5CCM - chain A; structure by X-ray diffraction, 2.30 A resolution.

[Chain A]
Molecule: Histone-lysine N-methyltransferase SMYD3
From: Homo sapiens
Notes: EC 2.1.1.43
UniProt: Q9H7B4 (SMYD3_HUMAN); residue numbers follow UniProt; this construct covers 1-428
Sequence (428 residues; numbered 1 to 428; the number before each row is that of its first residue):
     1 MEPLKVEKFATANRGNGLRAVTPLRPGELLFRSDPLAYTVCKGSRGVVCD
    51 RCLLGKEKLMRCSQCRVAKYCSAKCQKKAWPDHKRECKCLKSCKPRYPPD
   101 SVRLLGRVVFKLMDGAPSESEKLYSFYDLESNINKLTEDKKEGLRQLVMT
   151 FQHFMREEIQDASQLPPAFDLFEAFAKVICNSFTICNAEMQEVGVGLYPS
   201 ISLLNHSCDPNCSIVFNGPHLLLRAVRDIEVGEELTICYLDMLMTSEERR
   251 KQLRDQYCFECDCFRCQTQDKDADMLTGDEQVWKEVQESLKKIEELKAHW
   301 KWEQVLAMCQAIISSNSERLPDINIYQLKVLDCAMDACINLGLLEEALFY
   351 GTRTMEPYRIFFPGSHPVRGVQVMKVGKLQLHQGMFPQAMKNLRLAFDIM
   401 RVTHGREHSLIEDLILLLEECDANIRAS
Not modelled in the structure: 1-2, 426-428
Construct notes: conflict Asn-13 (Lys in Q9H7B4)
Curated features (UniProtKB/Swiss-Prot):
  - zinc finger: Cys-49 to Cys-87 (MYND-type)
  - binding site (S-adenosyl-L-methionine): Arg-14 to Asn-16, Tyr-124, Asn-132, Asn-181, Asn-205, His-206, Tyr-239, Phe-259
  - binding site (Zn(2+)): Cys-49, Cys-52, Cys-62, Cys-65, Cys-71, Cys-75, His-83, Cys-87
  - modified residue: Met-1 (N-acetylmethionine), Thr-22 (Phosphothreonine)
Ion coordination: Zn2+ site 1: Cys-49, Cys-52, Cys-71, Cys-75; Zn2+ site 2: Cys-62, Cys-65, His-83, Cys-87; Zn2+ site 3: Cys-208, Cys-261, Cys-263, Cys-266
Ligand contacts:
  - 4ZX (6-chloranyl-2-oxidanylidene-N-[(1S,5R)-8-[4-[(phenylmethyl)amino]piperidin-1-yl]sulfonyl-8-azabicyclo[3.2.1]octan-3-yl]-1,3-dihydroindole-5-carboxamide): Cys-180, Asn-181, Ser-182, Phe-183, Thr-184, Cys-186, Met-190, Glu-192, Ser-202, Ile-214, Ile-237, Cys-238, Tyr-239, Leu-240, Asp-241, Tyr-257, Glu-294, Lys-297, Lys-329, Asp-332, Cys-333, His-366, Val-368
  - S-adenosylmethionine (SAM): Arg-14, Gly-15, Asn-16, Tyr-124, Glu-130, Asn-132, Cys-180, Asn-181, Ser-202, Leu-203, Leu-204, Asn-205, His-206, Tyr-239, Tyr-257, Phe-259

[Overview]
Ligands of chain A: S-adenosylmethionine and compound 4ZX. Cys-49, Cys-52, Cys-71 and Cys-75 coordinate Zn2+
site 1. Cys-62, Cys-65, His-83 and Cys-87 coordinate Zn2+ site 2. From UniProt: 10
S-adenosyl-L-methionine-binding residues and 8 Zn2+-binding residues.
Chain A is Histone-lysine N-methyltransferase SMYD3 (Homo sapiens); the structure, Crystal structure of SMYD3
with SAM and EPZ030456, was determined by X-ray diffraction, deposited together with 5CCL.
